PDB entry 2QDC | X-ray diffraction, 2.00 A resolution | chain A

== Chain A ==
Protein: Tyrosine-protein phosphatase non-receptor type 7
Organism: Homo sapiens
Notes: EC 3.1.3.48; fragment: Catalytic domain (residues 65-360)
Reference sequence: P35236 (PTN7_HUMAN); residues 44-339 here correspond to UniProt positions 65-360 (UniProt number = residue number + 21)
Chain sequence (309 residues; each row starts with the number of its first residue; note: 43 numbers in that range are skipped by the numbering (no residue carries them; nothing is unmodelled there); numbers below 1 keep their minus sign (Met-12 is residue -12)):
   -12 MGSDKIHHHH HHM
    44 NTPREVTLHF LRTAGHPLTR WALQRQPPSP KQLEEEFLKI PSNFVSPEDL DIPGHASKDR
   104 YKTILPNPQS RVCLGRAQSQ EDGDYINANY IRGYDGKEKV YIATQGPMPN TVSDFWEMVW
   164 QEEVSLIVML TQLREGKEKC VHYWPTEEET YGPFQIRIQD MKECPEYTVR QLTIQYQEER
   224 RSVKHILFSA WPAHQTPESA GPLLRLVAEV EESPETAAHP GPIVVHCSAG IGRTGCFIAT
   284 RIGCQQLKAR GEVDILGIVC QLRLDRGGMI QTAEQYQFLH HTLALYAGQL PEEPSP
Unresolved in the structure: -12 to 0, 44, 177-183, 336-339
Sequence notes: expression tag (-12 to 0); engineered mutation Ala236 (Asp257 in P35236)
UniProt features mapped onto this chain:
  - active site: Cys270 (Phosphocysteine intermediate)
  - binding site (substrate): Cys270 to Arg276, Gln314
  - modified residue: Thr45 (Phosphothreonine), Ser72 (Phosphoserine), Ser89 (Phosphoserine), Ser122 (Phosphoserine), Cys270 (Cysteine sulfenic acid (-SOH))
What the authors report for this chain:
  - mutagenesis - D236A (420-fold), D236A/Q314A (1255-fold), Q314A (13-fold): decreased catalytic activity
  - catalytic residues: Cys270

== Summary ==
Curated annotation (UniProt) lists active-site residue Cys270 and 8 substrate-binding residues. The paper
reports the catalytic residue Cys270; D236A, D236A/Q314A and Q314A reduce catalytic activity.
Chain A is Tyrosine-protein phosphatase non-receptor type 7 (Homo sapiens); the structure, Crystal structure
of the HePTP catalytic domain D236A mutant, was determined by X-ray diffraction (same publication as 3D42,
3D44 and 2HVL).
